PDB entry 6PA7 | electron microscopy, 2.94 A resolution | chains E and J of the 14 polymer chains in the assembly

Chain E:
Protein: Histone H3.2
From: Xenopus laevis
UniProtKB: P84233 (H32_XENLA); residues 1-135 here correspond to UniProt positions 2-136 (UniProt number = residue number + 1)
Amino-acid sequence (135 residues; each row starts with the number of its first residue):
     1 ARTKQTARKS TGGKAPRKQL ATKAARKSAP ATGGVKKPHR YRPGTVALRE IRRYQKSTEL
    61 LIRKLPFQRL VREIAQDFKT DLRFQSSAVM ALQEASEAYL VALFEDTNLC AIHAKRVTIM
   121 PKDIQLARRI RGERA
Disordered / not traced: 1-36, 135
Sequence notes: conflict Ala102 (Gly103 in P84233)
Curated features (UniProtKB/Swiss-Prot):
  - modified residue: Arg2 (Asymmetric dimethylarginine), Thr3 (Phosphothreonine), Lys4 (Allysine), Gln5 (5-glutamyl dopamine), Thr6 (Phosphothreonine), Arg8 (Citrulline), Lys9 (N6,N6,N6-trimethyllysine), Ser10 (ADP-ribosylserine), Thr11 (Phosphothreonine), Lys14 (N6-(2-hydroxyisobutyryl)lysine), Arg17 (Asymmetric dimethylarginine), Lys18 (N6-(2-hydroxyisobutyryl)lysine), Lys23 (N6-(2-hydroxyisobutyryl)lysine), Arg26 (Citrulline), Lys27 (N6,N6,N6-trimethyllysine), Ser28 (ADP-ribosylserine), Lys36 (N6,N6,N6-trimethyllysine), Lys37 (N6-methyllysine), Tyr41 (Phosphotyrosine), Lys56 (N6,N6,N6-trimethyllysine) and 8 more in UniProt
  - lipidation: Cys110 (S-palmitoyl cysteine)

Chain J:
Molecule: 167-nt DNA strand
Sequence (167 nucleotides; numbered 1 to 167; the number before each row is that of its first residue):
     1 ATCGGCCGCC ACAGGATGTA TATATCTGAC ACGTGCCTGG AGACTAGGGA GTAATCCCCT
    61 TGGCGGTTAA AACGCGGGGG ACAGCGCGTA CGTGCGTTTA AGCGGTGCTA GAGCTGTCTA
   121 CGACCAATTG AGCGGCCTCG GCACCGGGAT TCTCCAGGGC GGCCGAT
Disordered / not traced: 167

Chain E / chain J interface:
Residue-residue contacts (21; chain E residue first):
  Arg40(E) - DG92(J)  base contact
  Arg40(E) - DT93(J)  base contact
  Arg40(E) - DG94(J)  sugar contact
  Tyr41(E) - DT17(J)  hydrogen bond to the sugar
  Tyr41(E) - DG94(J)  phosphate contact
  Arg42(E) - DT93(J)  sugar contact
  Pro43(E) - DG92(J)  phosphate contact
  Pro43(E) - DT93(J)  phosphate contact
  Val46(E) - DT93(J)  phosphate contact
  Ala47(E) - DT93(J)  hydrogen bond to the phosphate
  Arg49(E) - DG18(J)  sugar contact
  Arg49(E) - DT19(J)  phosphate contact
  Arg63(E) - DA101(J)  phosphate contact
  Arg63(E) - DG102(J)  salt bridge to the phosphate
  Lys64(E) - DG102(J)  hydrogen bond to the phosphate
  Leu65(E) - DA101(J)  phosphate contact
  Leu65(E) - DG102(J)  hydrogen bond to the phosphate
  Pro66(E) - DA101(J)  phosphate contact
  Arg69(E) - DA101(J)  salt bridge to the phosphate
  Arg83(E) - DA110(J)  sugar contact
  Arg83(E) - DG111(J)  sugar contact
Interface residues without a listed pair, chain E (17 interface residues in all): Pro38, His39, Glu50, Lys115
Interface residues without a listed pair, chain J (12 interface residues in all): DA83, DC95

Overview:
17 residues of chain E and 12 residues of chain J are in contact; the contacts include 4 hydrogen bonds and 2
salt bridges. Among the polar pairs are Tyr41(E)-DT17(J), Ala47(E)-DT93(J) and Lys64(E)-DG102(J).
Chain E is Histone H3.2 (Xenopus laevis) and chain J is a 167-nt DNA strand; the structure, The cryo-EM
structure of the human DNMT3A2-DNMT3B3 complex bound to nucleosome, was determined by electron microscopy.
